2PS5 - chains A and B; structure by X-ray diffraction, 2.10 A resolution.

== Chain A (and B) ==
Molecule: Trichodiene synthase
Source organism: Fusarium sporotrichioides
Notes: EC 4.2.3.6; chain B of this document is another copy of the same molecule, construct and numbering; everything in this record applies to it too
Reference sequence: P13513 (TRI5_FUSSP); residues 1-374 here = UniProt positions 1-374
Sequence (374 residues; each row starts with the number of its first residue):
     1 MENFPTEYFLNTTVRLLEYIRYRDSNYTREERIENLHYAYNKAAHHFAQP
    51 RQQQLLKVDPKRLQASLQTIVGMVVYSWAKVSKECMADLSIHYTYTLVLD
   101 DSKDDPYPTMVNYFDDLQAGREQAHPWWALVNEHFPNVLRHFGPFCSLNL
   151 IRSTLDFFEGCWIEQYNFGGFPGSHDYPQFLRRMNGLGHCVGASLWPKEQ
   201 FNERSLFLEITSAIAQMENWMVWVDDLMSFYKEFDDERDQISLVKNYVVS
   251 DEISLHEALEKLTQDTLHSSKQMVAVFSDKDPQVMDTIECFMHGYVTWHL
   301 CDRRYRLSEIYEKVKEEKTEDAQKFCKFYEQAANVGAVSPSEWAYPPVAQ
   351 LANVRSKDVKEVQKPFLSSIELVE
Disordered / not traced: 1, 355-374
Differences from the reference sequence: engineered mutation Asp225 (Asn in P13513)
Swiss-Prot annotation at these positions:
  - region: Asp100 to Asp104 (Aspartate-rich domain)
  - binding site (Mg(2+)): Asp100, Glu164, Ser229, Glu233, Asp239, Ile241
  - mutagenesis: Asp100 (D100E: Does not significantly perturb the overall structure of trichodiene synthase but leads to an increased KM, a reduction in kcat, as well as to the production of anomalous sesquiterpene products ...), Asp101 (D101E: Leads to an increased KM for Mg(2+), a reduction in kcat, as well as to the production of anomalous sesquiterpene products in addition to trichodiene when incubated with farnesyl diphosphate), Asp104 (D104E: Does not significantly affect the KM and kcat for farnesyl diphosphate), Cys146 (C146F: Leads to the loss of activity), Cys190 (C190F: Increases the KM for farnesyl diphosphate by about 1.3-fold and reduces the kcat by about 2000-fold), Ser229 (S229T: Increases the KM for farnesyl diphosphate by about 77-fold and reduces the kcat by about 9-fold. Leads to complete loss of activity; when associated with D-225), Tyr295 (Y295F: Does not affect the catalytic activity), Arg304 (R304K: Does not cause large changes in the overall structure but increases the KM for farnesyl diphosphate by about 25-fold, reduces the kcat by about 200-fold, and leads to conversion of farnesyl ...), Tyr305 (Y305F: Does not cause large changes in the overall structure but increases the KM for farnesyl diphosphate by about 7-fold ...)
Reported in the primary citation:
  - Mg2+ coordination: Asp225, Glu233
  - conformationally variable residues (side-chain flip): Glu233, Arg304
  - contacts within the chain: Asp101-Arg304 (salt bridge)
  - mutagenesis - N225D (177-fold), S229T (708-fold): decreased catalytic activity
  - mutagenesis - S229T: decreased stability
  - mutagenesis - N225D/S229T: abolished catalytic activity

== How chain A and chain B interact ==
Pairs across the interface (104; chain A residue first):
  Asp105(A) - Arg204(B)  salt bridge
  Tyr107(A) - Pro144(B)  hydrophobic
  Tyr107(A) - Glu203(B)
  Tyr107(A) - Arg204(B)
  Met110(A) - Pro144(B)
  Val111(A) - Pro144(B)
  Tyr113(A) - Ile151(B)  hydrophobic
  Phe114(A) - Asn132(B)
  Phe114(A) - Phe135(B)  hydrophobic
  Phe114(A) - Pro136(B)
  Phe114(A) - Leu139(B)  hydrophobic
  Phe114(A) - Ile151(B)  hydrophobic
  Asp115(A) - Pro136(B)
  Leu117(A) - Leu117(B)
  Gln118(A) - Gly120(B)
  Gln118(A) - Asn132(B)
  Gln118(A) - Glu133(B)
  Ala119(A) - Gly120(B)
  Gly120(A) - Gln118(B)
  Gly120(A) - Ala119(B)
  Gly120(A) - Gly120(B)
  Asn132(A) - Phe114(B)
  Asn132(A) - Gln118(B)
  Glu133(A) - Gln118(B)
  Phe135(A) - Phe114(B)  hydrophobic
  Pro136(A) - Phe114(B)  hydrophobic
  Pro136(A) - Asp115(B)
  Leu139(A) - Phe114(B)  hydrophobic
  Pro144(A) - Tyr107(B)  hydrophobic
  Pro144(A) - Met110(B)
  Pro144(A) - Val111(B)
  Phe145(A) - Glu159(B)
  Phe145(A) - Trp162(B)
  Phe145(A) - Ile163(B)  hydrophobic
  Leu148(A) - Leu155(B)  hydrophobic
  Leu148(A) - Glu159(B)
  Leu148(A) - Trp162(B)  hydrophobic
  Asn149(A) - Glu159(B)  hydrogen bond
  Ile151(A) - Tyr113(B)  hydrophobic
  Ile151(A) - Phe114(B)  hydrophobic
  Arg152(A) - Leu155(B)
  Arg152(A) - Asp156(B)  salt bridge
  Arg152(A) - Glu159(B)  salt bridge
  Arg152(A) - Met184(B)
  Leu155(A) - Leu148(B)  hydrophobic
  Leu155(A) - Arg152(B)
  Asp156(A) - Arg152(B)  salt bridge
  Glu159(A) - Phe145(B)
  Glu159(A) - Leu148(B)
  Glu159(A) - Asn149(B)  hydrogen bond
  Glu159(A) - Arg152(B)  salt bridge
  Trp162(A) - Pro144(B)
  Trp162(A) - Phe145(B)
  Trp162(A) - Leu148(B)  hydrophobic
  Trp162(A) - Phe207(B)
  Ile163(A) - Thr211(B)
  Tyr166(A) - Phe207(B)
  Tyr166(A) - Leu208(B)  hydrophobic
  Phe168(A) - Leu208(B)  hydrophobic
  Phe168(A) - Ser212(B)
  Phe171(A) - Leu208(B)
  Phe171(A) - Ser212(B)
  Phe171(A) - Val276(B)  hydrophobic
  Phe171(A) - Lys280(B)
  Pro172(A) - Val276(B)
  Gly173(A) - Gln272(B)  hydrogen bond (backbone-side chain)
  Gly173(A) - Val276(B)
  Ser174(A) - Gln216(B)  hydrogen bond
  Ser174(A) - Val276(B)
  His175(A) - His268(B)
  His175(A) - Gln272(B)
  Asp176(A) - Asn219(B)  hydrogen bond
  Phe180(A) - His189(B)
  Phe180(A) - Thr211(B)
  Phe180(A) - Ala215(B)  hydrophobic
  Arg183(A) - Arg183(B)
  Met184(A) - Arg152(B)
  Met184(A) - His189(B)
  His189(A) - Phe180(B)
  His189(A) - Met184(B)
  Glu203(A) - Tyr107(B)
  Arg204(A) - Asp105(B)  salt bridge
  Arg204(A) - Tyr107(B)
  Phe207(A) - Trp162(B)
  Phe207(A) - Ile163(B)  hydrophobic
  Phe207(A) - Tyr166(B)
  Leu208(A) - Phe168(B)  hydrophobic
  Leu208(A) - Phe171(B)
  Glu209(A) - Phe171(B)
  Thr211(A) - Ile163(B)
  Thr211(A) - Phe180(B)
  Ser212(A) - Phe168(B)
  Ser212(A) - Phe171(B)
  Ala215(A) - Asp176(B)
  Ala215(A) - Phe180(B)  hydrophobic
  Gln216(A) - Ser174(B)  hydrogen bond
  Asn219(A) - Asp176(B)  hydrogen bond
  His268(A) - His175(B)
  Gln272(A) - Gly173(B)  hydrogen bond (side chain-backbone)
  Gln272(A) - His175(B)  hydrogen bond
  Val276(A) - Phe171(B)  hydrophobic
  Val276(A) - Gly173(B)
  Val276(A) - Ser174(B)
  Lys280(A) - Phe171(B)
Also at the interface, not in a pair above, chain A (58 interface residues in all): Pro108, Phe158, Tyr177, Ile214, Glu218
Also at the interface, not in a pair above, chain B (56 interface residues in all): Phe158, Pro172, Tyr177, Glu209, Ile214

== Overview ==
58 residues of chain A and 56 residues of chain B are in contact, with 9 hydrogen bonds and 6 salt bridges.
Polar pairs include Asp105(A)-Arg204(B), Arg152(A)-Asp156(B) and Arg152(A)-Glu159(B). From the paper: N225D
and S229T of chain A reduce catalytic activity; Mg2+ coordination by Asp225(A) and Glu233(A).
Chain A and chain B are both Trichodiene synthase (Fusarium sporotrichioides); the structure, N225D
Trichodiene Synthase: Complex With Mg and Pyrophosphate, was determined by X-ray diffraction (same publication
as 2PS4, 2PS6 and 2PS7).
